Entry 8EN7 (electron microscopy, 1.68 A resolution); this record covers chains A and L of the 24 polymer chains in the assembly.

Chain A (and L):
Protein: Ferritin heavy chain, N-terminally processed
Source organism: Mus musculus
Notes: chain L of this document is another copy of the same molecule, construct and numbering; everything in this record applies to it too
Reference sequence: P09528 (FRIH_MOUSE); residues 5-176 here correspond to UniProt positions 6-177 (UniProt number = residue number + 1)
Sequence (172 residues; row label = number of the first residue in the row):
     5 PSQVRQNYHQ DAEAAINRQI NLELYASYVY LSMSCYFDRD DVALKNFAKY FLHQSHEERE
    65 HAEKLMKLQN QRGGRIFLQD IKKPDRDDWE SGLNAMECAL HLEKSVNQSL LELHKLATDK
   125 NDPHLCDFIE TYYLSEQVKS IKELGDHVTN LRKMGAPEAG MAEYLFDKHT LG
Ion coordination: Fe ion near His173 (its only coordinating residue here)
Swiss-Prot annotation at these positions:
  - binding site (Fe cation): Glu27, Glu62, His65, Glu107, Gln141
From the paper describing this entry:
  - conformationally variable residues (side-chain flip): His60

How chain A and chain L interact:
Residue-residue contacts - 27 pairs, chain A then chain L:
  Leu104(A) - Gln7(L)
  Lys108(A) - Gln7(L)  hydrogen bond (side chain-backbone)
  Lys108(A) - Val8(L)
  Lys108(A) - Arg9(L)  hydrogen bond (side chain-backbone)
  Lys108(A) - Gln10(L)  hydrogen bond (backbone-side chain)
  Asn111(A) - Gln10(L)  hydrogen bond
  Gln112(A) - Gln10(L)
  Leu115(A) - Asn11(L)
  Leu115(A) - Pro127(L)  hydrophobic
  His118(A) - Pro127(L)
  Glu134(A) - Asp131(L)
  Leu138(A) - Pro127(L)  hydrophobic
  Leu138(A) - His128(L)
  Ser139(A) - His128(L)
  Ser139(A) - Asp131(L)
  Val142(A) - Gln75(L)
  Val142(A) - Arg76(L)
  Val142(A) - His128(L)
  Ile145(A) - Val8(L)
  Ile145(A) - Gln10(L)
  Lys146(A) - Asn74(L)
  Lys146(A) - Gln75(L)
  Gly149(A) - Gln7(L)  hydrogen bond (backbone-side chain)
  Gly149(A) - Val8(L)
  Val152(A) - Gln7(L)
  Thr153(A) - Gln7(L)  hydrogen bond
  Arg156(A) - Gln7(L)
Also at the interface, not in a pair above, chain A (17 interface residues in all): Lys143
Also at the interface, not in a pair above, chain L (12 interface residues in all): Ser6

Overview:
Chain A and chain L form an interface of 17 and 12 residues respectively, with 6 hydrogen bonds. Polar
contacts include Lys108(A)-Gln7(L), Lys108(A)-Arg9(L) and Lys108(A)-Gln10(L). Curated annotation (UniProt)
lists 5 Fe cation-binding residues on chain A. The paper reports conformational variability at His60(A).
Chain A and chain L are both Ferritin heavy chain, N-terminally processed (Mus musculus); the structure, Mouse
apoferritin heavy chain without zinc, was determined by electron microscopy, deposited together with 8EHG and
8EMQ.
